Entry 1UN5 (X-ray diffraction, 2.60 A resolution); this record covers chain A.

[Chain A]
Protein: Angiogenin
From: Homo sapiens
Notes: EC 3.1.27.5
Reference sequence: chimeric construct of P03950, P00656: residues 1-37 from P03950 (ANGI_HUMAN) positions 25-61 (UniProt number = residue number + 24); residues 38-42 from P00656 positions 64-68 (UniProt number = residue number + 26); residues 43-124 from P03950 (ANGI_HUMAN) positions 66-147 (UniProt number = residue number + 23)
Chain sequence (125 residues; row label = number of the first residue in the row; numbering starts at 0):
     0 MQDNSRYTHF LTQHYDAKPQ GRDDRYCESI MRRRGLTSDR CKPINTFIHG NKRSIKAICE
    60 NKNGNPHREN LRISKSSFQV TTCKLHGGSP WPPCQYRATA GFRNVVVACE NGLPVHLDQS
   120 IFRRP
Disordered / not traced: 0-2, 124
Cystine bridges: Cys-26/Cys-82, Cys-40/Cys-93, Cys-58/Cys-108
Swiss-Prot annotation at these positions:
  - motif: Arg-31 to Leu-35 (Nucleolar localization signal)
  - active site: His-13 (Proton acceptor), His-115 (Proton donor)
  - binding site (tRNA): Arg-21, Asp-22, Cys-82, Val-104
  - modified residue: Gln-1 (Pyrrolidone carboxylic acid)

[In short]
From UniProt: active-site residues His-13 and His-115 and 4 tRNA-binding residues.
Chain A is Angiogenin (Homo sapiens); the structure, Arh-II, an angiogenin/rnase A chimera, was determined by
X-ray diffraction, deposited together with 1UN3 and 1UN4.
